6U5B - chains T and U of the 60 polymer chains in the assembly; structure by electron microscopy, 3.50 A resolution.

Chain T (and U):
Molecule: Tube PA0623
Source organism: Pseudomonas aeruginosa (strain ATCC 15692 / DSM 22644 / CIP 104116 / JCM 14847 / LMG 12228 / 1C / PRS 101 / PAO1)
Notes: chain U of this document is another copy of the same molecule, construct and numbering; everything in this record applies to it too
UniProt: Q9I5S9 (Q9I5S9_PSEAE); residues 2-168 here correspond to UniProt positions 1-167 (UniProt number = residue number - 1)
Sequence (167 residues; row label = number of the first residue in the row):
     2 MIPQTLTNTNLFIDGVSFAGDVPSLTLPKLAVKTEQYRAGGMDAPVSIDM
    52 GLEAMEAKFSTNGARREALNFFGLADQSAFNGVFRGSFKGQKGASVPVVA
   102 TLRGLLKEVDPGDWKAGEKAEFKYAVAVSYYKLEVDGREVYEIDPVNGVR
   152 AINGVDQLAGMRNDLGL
Not modelled in the structure: 167-168

Interface between chain T and chain U:
Contacting residue pairs - 84 pairs, chain T then chain U:
  Ser18(T) - Met2(U)
  Phe19(T) - Met2(U)  hydrophobic
  Gly21(T) - Met2(U)
  Gly21(T) - Pro4(U)
  Asp22(T) - Met2(U)
  Asp22(T) - Ile3(U)
  Lys34(T) - Arg39(U)
  Gly52(T) - Asp44(U)
  Leu53(T) - Arg39(U)
  Leu53(T) - Asp44(U)
  Leu53(T) - Pro46(U)
  Glu54(T) - Ala45(U)
  Glu54(T) - Pro46(U)
  Ala55(T) - Gln37(U)
  Asn63(T) - Gln5(U)
  Asn63(T) - Thr6(U)
  Gly64(T) - Gln5(U)
  Gly64(T) - Phe89(U)
  Ala65(T) - Gln5(U)  hydrogen bond (backbone-side chain)
  Ala65(T) - Phe89(U)
  Ala65(T) - Val99(U)  hydrophobic
  Ala65(T) - Val136(U)  hydrophobic
  Arg66(T) - Met2(U)
  Arg66(T) - Ile3(U)  hydrogen bond (side chain-backbone)
  Arg66(T) - Gln5(U)
  Arg67(T) - Arg139(U)
  Arg67(T) - Val141(U)
  Arg67(T) - Asn154(U)
  Glu68(T) - Met2(U)
  Leu70(T) - Val136(U)  hydrophobic
  Leu70(T) - Val141(U)
  Leu70(T) - Tyr142(U)  hydrogen bond (backbone-side chain)
  Asn71(T) - Ile153(U)
  Asn71(T) - Asn154(U)  hydrogen bond
  Phe73(T) - Leu31(U)
  Phe73(T) - Ala32(U)
  Phe73(T) - Leu53(U)  hydrophobic
  Phe73(T) - Tyr142(U)
  Phe73(T) - Ile153(U)
  Gly74(T) - Asp50(U)
  Gly74(T) - Arg151(U)  hydrogen bond (backbone-side chain)
  Gly74(T) - Gln158(U)
  Leu75(T) - Asp50(U)
  Leu75(T) - Ile153(U)  hydrophobic
  Leu75(T) - Gln158(U)
  Ala76(T) - Gln158(U)
  Ala76(T) - Met162(U)  hydrophobic
  Gln78(T) - Asp50(U)
  Leu106(T) - Asp50(U)
  Lys108(T) - Ala32(U)
  Lys108(T) - Val33(U)  hydrogen bond (backbone-backbone)
  Lys108(T) - Thr35(U)
  Glu109(T) - Lys30(U)
  Glu109(T) - Leu31(U)
  Val110(T) - Lys30(U)
  Val110(T) - Leu31(U)  hydrogen bond (backbone-backbone)
  Val110(T) - Tyr142(U)
  Asp111(T) - Lys30(U)
  Pro112(T) - Leu28(U)  hydrophobic
  Gly113(T) - Leu26(U)
  Gly113(T) - Thr27(U)
  Asp114(T) - Ser25(U)  hydrogen bond
  Asp114(T) - Leu26(U)
  Trp115(T) - Leu7(U)  hydrophobic
  Trp115(T) - Ser25(U)
  Trp115(T) - Leu26(U)  hydrogen bond (backbone-backbone)
  Trp115(T) - Leu28(U)  hydrophobic
  Trp115(T) - Phe89(U)  hydrophobic
  Trp115(T) - Val99(U)  hydrophobic
  Lys116(T) - Leu7(U)
  Lys116(T) - Pro24(U)
  Ala117(T) - Leu7(U)
  Ala117(T) - Thr8(U)
  Ala117(T) - Pro24(U)
  Lys120(T) - Thr6(U)
  Ala121(T) - Leu7(U)  hydrophobic
  Phe123(T) - Phe89(U)  hydrophobic
  Ala128(T) - Ser48(U)
  Pro146(T) - Met43(U)
  Pro146(T) - Asp44(U)  hydrogen bond (backbone-backbone)
  Pro146(T) - Ala45(U)
  Pro146(T) - Val47(U)  hydrophobic
  Arg151(T) - Asp44(U)  salt bridge
  Leu159(T) - Asp44(U)
Interface residues without a listed pair, chain T (46 interface residues in all): Val17, Met51, Glu119, Ser130, Asp145, Val147
Interface residues without a listed pair, chain U (45 interface residues in all): Asn9, Thr10, Pro29, Ile49, Arg86, Gly87, Leu134

Summary:
Chain T and chain U form an interface of 46 and 45 residues respectively; the contacts include 10 hydrogen
bonds and 1 salt bridge. Among the polar pairs are Arg151(T)-Asp44(U), Ala65(T)-Gln5(U) and Arg66(T)-Ile3(U).
Both chains are Tube PA0623 (Pseudomonas aeruginosa (strain ATCC 15692 / DSM 22644 / CIP 104116 / JCM 14847 /
LMG 12228 / 1C / PRS 101 / PAO1)). Entry 6U5B (CryoEM Structure of Pyocin R2 - precontracted - baseplate) was
determined by electron microscopy together with 6PYT, 6U5F, 6U5J and 6U5K from the same study.
